PDB entry 4JOL | X-ray diffraction, 2.91 A resolution | chains A and G of the 4 polymer chains in the assembly

[Chain A]
Protein: Protein CBFA2T1
Organism: Homo sapiens
Notes: fragment: NHR2 domain of AML1-ETO
UniProt: Q06455 (MTG8_HUMAN); residues 486-548 here correspond to UniProt positions 338-400 (UniProt number = residue number - 148)
Chain sequence (64 residues; numbered 485 to 548; the number before each row is that of its first residue):
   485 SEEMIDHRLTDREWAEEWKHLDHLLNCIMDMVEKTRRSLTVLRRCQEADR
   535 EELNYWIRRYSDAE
Unresolved in the structure: 485-488
Differences from the reference sequence: expression tag (485)

[Chain G]
Protein: Transcription factor 12
Organism: Homo sapiens
Notes: fragment: A fragment of HEB
UniProt: Q99081 (HTF4_HUMAN); residues 177-200 here = UniProt positions 177-200
Chain sequence (25 residues; numbered 176 to 200; the number before each row is that of its first residue):
   176 SPLQAKKVRKVPPGLPSSVYAPSPN
Unresolved in the structure: 176-185, 197-200
Differences from the reference sequence: expression tag (176)
UniProt features mapped onto this chain:
  - region: Lys182 to Ala196 (Interaction with RUNX1T1)
  - cross-link: Lys181 (Glycyl lysine isopeptide (Lys-Gly) (interchain with G-Cter in SUMO2))
  - mutagenesis: Pro187 (P187A: Decreases interaction with RUNX1T1), Pro191 (P191A: Decreases interaction with RUNX1T1), Ser192 (S192A: Decreases interaction with RUNX1T1)
From the paper describing this entry:
  - mutagenesis - P188A: unchanged binding to Protein CBFA2T1 (chain A)

[Interface between chain A and chain G]
Residue-residue contacts - 12 pairs, chain A then chain G:
  Asp490(A) with Pro187(G)
  His491(A) with Pro187(G)
  Glu501(A) with Leu190(G); Pro191(G); Ser192(G), hydrogen bond
  His504(A) with Pro191(G), hydrogen bond (side chain-backbone); Ser192(G); Tyr195(G)
  Leu505(A) with Pro191(G), hydrophobic
  His507(A) with Ala196(G)
  Leu508(A) with Pro191(G); Val194(G), hydrophobic
Interface residues without a listed pair, chain A (8 interface residues in all): Leu493
From the paper, about this interface:
  - hot spots on chain G (mutagenesis) - P187A: decreased binding to Protein CBFA2T1 (chain A)

[Summary]
8 residues of chain A and 7 residues of chain G are in contact, with 2 hydrogen bonds. Polar contacts include
Glu501(A)-Ser192(G) and His504(A)-Pro191(G). From the paper: P187A of chain G reduces binding to Protein
CBFA2T1 (chain A); P188A of chain G leaves binding to Protein CBFA2T1 (chain A) unchanged.
Chain A is Protein CBFA2T1 and chain G is Transcription factor 12, both from Homo sapiens; the structure,
Complex structure of AML1-ETO NHR2 domain with HEB fragment, was determined by X-ray diffraction.
